3J3Q - chains h3 and h4 of the 1356 polymer chains in the assembly; structure by electron microscopy.

[Chain h3 (and h4)]
Protein: capsid protein
From: Human immunodeficiency virus 1
Notes: chain h4 of this document is another copy of the same molecule, construct and numbering; everything in this record applies to it too
UniProt: Q79791 (Q79791_9HIV1); residues 1-231 here correspond to UniProt positions 133-363 (UniProt number = residue number + 132)
Amino-acid sequence (231 residues; row label = number of the first residue in the row):
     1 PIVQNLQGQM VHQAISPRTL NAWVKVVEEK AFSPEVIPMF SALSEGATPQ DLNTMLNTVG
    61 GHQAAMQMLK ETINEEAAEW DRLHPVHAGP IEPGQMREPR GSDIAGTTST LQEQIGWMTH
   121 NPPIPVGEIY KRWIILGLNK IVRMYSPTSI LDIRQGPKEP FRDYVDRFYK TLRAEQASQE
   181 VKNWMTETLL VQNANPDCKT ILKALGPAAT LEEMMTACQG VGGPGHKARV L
Disulfide bonds: Cys198-Cys218
Sequence notes: engineered mutation Glu92 (Ala224 in Q79791)

[Chain h3 / chain h4 interface]
Residue-residue contacts (68; chain h3 residue first):
  Gln7(h3) - Leu6(h4)
  Gly8(h3) - Leu6(h4)
  Gln9(h3) - Leu6(h4)
  Gln9(h3) - Gln7(h4)
  Val11(h3) - Gln4(h4)
  Val11(h3) - Asn5(h4)
  Val11(h3) - Leu6(h4)
  His12(h3) - Glu45(h4)
  Ala14(h3) - Ala42(h4)
  Ile15(h3) - Ala42(h4)
  Ile15(h3) - Leu43(h4)
  Ser16(h3) - Thr19(h4)
  Ser16(h3) - Ala22(h4)
  Pro17(h3) - Leu43(h4)
  Arg18(h3) - Lys25(h4)
  Arg18(h3) - Val26(h4)
  Arg18(h3) - Glu29(h4)
  Leu20(h3) - Ala42(h4)
  Asn21(h3) - Met39(h4)
  Asp51(h3) - Glu45(h4)
  Thr54(h3) - Pro38(h4)
  Asn57(h3) - Pro38(h4)
  Thr58(h3) - Glu35(h4)
  Thr58(h3) - Pro38(h4)
  Thr58(h3) - Met39(h4)
  Gly60(h3) - Glu35(h4)
  Gly60(h3) - Arg173(h4)
  Gly61(h3) - Asp166(h4)
  His62(h3) - Asp166(h4)
  Gln63(h3) - Asp166(h4)
  Gln63(h3) - Lys170(h4)
  Gln63(h3) - Arg173(h4)
  Ala64(h3) - Arg162(h4)
  Ala64(h3) - Val165(h4)
  Ala64(h3) - Asp166(h4)
  Ala64(h3) - Leu211(h4)
  Ala64(h3) - Met215(h4)
  Gln67(h3) - Tyr169(h4)
  Gln67(h3) - Leu211(h4)
  Met68(h3) - Leu211(h4)
  Met68(h3) - Glu212(h4)
  Met68(h3) - Met215(h4)
  Glu71(h3) - Thr210(h4)
  Glu71(h3) - Leu211(h4)
  Glu75(h3) - Glu212(h4)
  Lys140(h3) - Glu212(h4)
  Arg143(h3) - Gly222(h4)
  Arg143(h3) - Gly223(h4)
  Arg143(h3) - Pro224(h4)
  Arg143(h3) - Gly225(h4)
  Met144(h3) - Arg162(h4)
  Met144(h3) - Glu212(h4)
  Met144(h3) - Met215(h4)
  Tyr145(h3) - Arg162(h4)
  Ser146(h3) - Val221(h4)
  Ser146(h3) - Gly223(h4)
  Ser146(h3) - Pro224(h4)
  Pro147(h3) - Val221(h4)
  Thr148(h3) - Pro224(h4)
  Ser149(h3) - Pro224(h4)
  Ser149(h3) - Gly225(h4)
  Ser149(h3) - Lys227(h4)
  Ile150(h3) - Pro224(h4)
  Leu151(h3) - His226(h4)
  Leu151(h3) - Arg229(h4)
  Asp152(h3) - Lys227(h4)
  Glu175(h3) - Pro224(h4)
  Leu189(h3) - Arg229(h4)
Also at the interface, not in a pair above, chain h3 (43 interface residues in all): Met10, Thr72, Thr171, Ala174, Trp184
Also at the interface, not in a pair above, chain h4 (36 interface residues in all): Gly8, Trp23, Lys30

[In short]
43 residues of chain h3 and 36 residues of chain h4 are in contact.
Chain h3 and chain h4 are both capsid protein (Human immunodeficiency virus 1); the structure, Atomic-level
structure of the entire HIV-1 capsid, was determined by electron microscopy together with 3J4F, 3J34 and 3J3Y
from the same study.
